PDB entry 8JAG | electron microscopy, 3.55 A resolution | chains A and H of the 3 polymer chains in the assembly

Chain A:
Molecule: Spike glycoprotein
Organism: Severe acute respiratory syndrome-related coronavirus
UniProt: P59594 (SPIKE_SARS); numbering as in UniProt (aligned over 1-1255)
Amino-acid sequence (1255 residues; each row starts with the number of its first residue):
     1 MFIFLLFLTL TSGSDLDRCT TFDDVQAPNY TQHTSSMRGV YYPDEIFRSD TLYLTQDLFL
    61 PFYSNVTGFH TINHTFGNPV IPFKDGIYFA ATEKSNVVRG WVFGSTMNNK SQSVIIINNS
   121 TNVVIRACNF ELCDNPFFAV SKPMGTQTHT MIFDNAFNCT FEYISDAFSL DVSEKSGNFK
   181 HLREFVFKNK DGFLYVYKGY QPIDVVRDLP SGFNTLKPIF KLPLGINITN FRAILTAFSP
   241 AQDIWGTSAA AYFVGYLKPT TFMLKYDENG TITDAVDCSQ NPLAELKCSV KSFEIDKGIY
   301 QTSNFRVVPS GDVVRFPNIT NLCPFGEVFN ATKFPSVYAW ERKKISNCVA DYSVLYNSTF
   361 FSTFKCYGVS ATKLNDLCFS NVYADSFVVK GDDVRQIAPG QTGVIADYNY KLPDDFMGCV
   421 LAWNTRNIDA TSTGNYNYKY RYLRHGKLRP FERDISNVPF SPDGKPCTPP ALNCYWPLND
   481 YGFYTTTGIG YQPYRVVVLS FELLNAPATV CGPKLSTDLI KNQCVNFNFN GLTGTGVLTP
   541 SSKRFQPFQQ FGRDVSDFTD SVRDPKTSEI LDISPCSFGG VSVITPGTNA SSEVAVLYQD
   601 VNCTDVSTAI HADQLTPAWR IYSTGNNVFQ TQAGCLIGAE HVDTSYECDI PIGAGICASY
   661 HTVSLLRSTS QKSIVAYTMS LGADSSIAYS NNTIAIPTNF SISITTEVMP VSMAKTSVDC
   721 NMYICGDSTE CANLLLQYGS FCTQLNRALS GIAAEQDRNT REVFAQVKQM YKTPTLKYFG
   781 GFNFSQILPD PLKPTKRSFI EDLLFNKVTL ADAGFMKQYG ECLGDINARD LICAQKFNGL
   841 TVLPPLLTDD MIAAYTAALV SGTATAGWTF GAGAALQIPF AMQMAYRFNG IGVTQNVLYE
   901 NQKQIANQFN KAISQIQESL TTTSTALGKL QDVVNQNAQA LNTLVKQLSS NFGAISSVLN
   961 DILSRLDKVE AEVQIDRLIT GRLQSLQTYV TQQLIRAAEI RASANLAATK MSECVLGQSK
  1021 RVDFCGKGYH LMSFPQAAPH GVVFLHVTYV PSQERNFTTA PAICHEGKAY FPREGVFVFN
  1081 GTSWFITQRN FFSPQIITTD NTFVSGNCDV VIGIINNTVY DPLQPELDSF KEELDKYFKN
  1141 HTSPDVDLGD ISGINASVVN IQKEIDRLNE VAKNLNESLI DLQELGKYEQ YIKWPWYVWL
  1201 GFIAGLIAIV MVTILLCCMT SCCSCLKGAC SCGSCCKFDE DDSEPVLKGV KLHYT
Disordered / not traced: 1-17, 22-30, 73-75, 140-148, 169-179, 206-208, 238-249, 465-470, 664-670, 809-817, 822-834, 1128-1255
UniProt features mapped onto this chain:
  - region: S798 to Y819 (Fusion peptide 1), K817 to F837 (Fusion peptide 2), D1145 to E1184 (Heptad repeat 2)
  - motif: K1251 to T1255 (KxHxx)
  - site (Cleavage): R667, S668, R797, S798
  - glycosylation (N-linked (GlcNAc...) asparagine): N29, N65, N73, N109, N118, N119, N158, N227, N269, N318, N330, N357, N589, N602, N691, N699, N783, N1056, N1080, N1116 and 3 more in UniProt
Disulfide bonds: C19-C133, C128-C159, C278-C288, C323-C348, C366-C419, C378-C511, C524-C576, C603-C635, C648-C657, C720-C742, C725-C731, C1014-C1025, C1064-C1108
Covalently attached groups: N-acetylglucosamine (NAG) linked to N65, N227, N269, N330, N783
What the authors report for this chain:
  - post-translational modification sites: N330

Chain H:
Molecule: H chain of 6H2 Fab region
Organism: Homo sapiens
Notes: antibody fragment or engineered binder
Amino-acid sequence (107 residues; row label = number of the first residue in the row):
     1 QVQLVQSGSE LKKPGASVTV SCKASGYSFP THAMNWVRQA PGQGLEWMGW IPTYAGFTGR
    61 FVFSLDTSVS TAYLQISSLK ADDTAVYYCA RGHVLEWFQG TLVTVSS
Disordered / not traced: 67-68
Disulfide bonds: C22-C89

How chain A and chain H interact:
Pairs across the interface - 13 pairs, chain A then chain H:
  P324(A) - Y27(H)  hydrophobic
  G326(A) - Q1(H)
  E327(A) - Y27(H)
  V328(A) - Y27(H)
  N330(A) - Q1(H)
  N330(A) - V94(H)
  A331(A) - V94(H)  hydrophobic
  T332(A) - G92(H)  hydrogen bond (side chain-backbone)
  T332(A) - H93(H)
  T332(A) - V94(H)  hydrogen bond (side chain-backbone)
  K343(A) - Y27(H)
  K343(A) - S28(H)
  K344(A) - Y27(H)
Other interface residues (no listed pair), chain A (10 interface residues in all): I345
Other interface residues (no listed pair), chain H (7 interface residues in all): S25

Overview:
Chain A and chain H form an interface of 10 and 7 residues respectively, with 2 hydrogen bonds. Among the
polar pairs are T332(A)-G92(H) and T332(A)-V94(H). Covalently linked N-acetylglucosamine: at N65(A), N227(A),
N269(A), N330(A) and N783(A). The paper reports a modification site at N330(A).
Chain A is Spike glycoprotein (Severe acute respiratory syndrome-related coronavirus) and chain H is H chain
of 6H2 Fab region (Homo sapiens); the structure, Cryo-EM structure of SARS-CoV-1 RBD in complex with W328-6H2
(local refinement), was determined by electron microscopy (same publication as 8JAM and 8JAP).
